Entry 4QVL (X-ray diffraction, 2.80 A resolution); this record covers chains A and B of the 28 polymer chains in the assembly.

Chain A:
Molecule: Proteasome subunit alpha type-2
From: Saccharomyces cerevisiae
Notes: EC 3.4.25.1
UniProtKB: P23639 (PSA2_YEAST); residues 1-250 here = UniProt positions 1-250
Sequence (250 residues; numbered 1 to 250; the number before each row is that of its first residue):
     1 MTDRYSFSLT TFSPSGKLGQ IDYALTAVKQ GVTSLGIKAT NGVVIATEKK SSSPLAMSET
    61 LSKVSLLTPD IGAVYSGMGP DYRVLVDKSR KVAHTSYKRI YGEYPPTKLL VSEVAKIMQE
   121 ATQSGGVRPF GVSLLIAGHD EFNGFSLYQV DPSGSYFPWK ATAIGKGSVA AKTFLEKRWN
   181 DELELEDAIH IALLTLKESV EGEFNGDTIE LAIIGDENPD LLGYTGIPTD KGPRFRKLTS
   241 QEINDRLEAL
Swiss-Prot annotation at these positions:
  - cross-link: Lys-108 (Glycyl lysine isopeptide (Lys-Gly) (interchain with G-Cter in ubiquitin))

Chain B:
Molecule: Proteasome subunit alpha type-3
From: Saccharomyces cerevisiae
Notes: EC 3.4.25.1
UniProtKB: P23638 (PSA3_YEAST); residues 0-257 here correspond to UniProt positions 1-258 (UniProt number = residue number + 1)
Sequence (258 residues; numbered 0 to 257; the number before each row is that of its first residue; numbering starts at 0):
     0 MGSRRYDSRT TIFSPEGRLY QVEYALESIS HAGTAIGIMA SDGIVLAAER KVTSTLLEQD
    60 TSTEKLYKLN DKIAVAVAGL TADAEILINT ARIHAQNYLK TYNEDIPVEI LVRRLSDIKQ
   120 GYTQHGGLRP FGVSFIYAGY DDRYGYQLYT SNPSGNYTGW KAISVGANTS AAQTLLQMDY
   180 KDDMKVDDAI ELALKTLSKT TDSSALTYDR LEFATIRKGA NDGEVYQKIF KPQEIKDILV
   240 KTGITKKDED EEADEDMK
Unresolved in the structure: 0, 245-257
Swiss-Prot annotation at these positions:
  - cross-link (Glycyl lysine isopeptide (Lys-Gly)): Lys-99 (interchain with G-Cter in ubiquitin), Lys-198 (interchain with G-Cter in ubiquitin), Lys-230 (interchain with G-Cter in ubiquitin)

How chain A and chain B interact:
Contacting residue pairs (64; chain A residue first):
  Arg-4(A) / Ser-2(B)  hydrogen bond (backbone-side chain)
  Tyr-5(A) / Ser-2(B)
  Tyr-5(A) / Tyr-5(B)
  Ser-6(A) / Gly-125(B)
  Ser-6(A) / Leu-127(B)
  Phe-7(A) / Ser-2(B)
  Phe-7(A) / Tyr-5(B)
  Phe-7(A) / Asp-6(B)
  Phe-7(A) / Gly-126(B)
  Ser-8(A) / Gly-126(B)  hydrogen bond (backbone-backbone)
  Ser-8(A) / Leu-127(B)
  Ser-8(A) / Arg-128(B)  hydrogen bond (side chain-backbone)
  Thr-10(A) / Arg-128(B)
  Thr-11(A) / Ser-7(B)
  Thr-11(A) / Thr-9(B)
  Thr-11(A) / Gln-20(B)
  Phe-12(A) / Gln-20(B)
  Phe-12(A) / Tyr-23(B)
  Phe-12(A) / Ala-24(B)  hydrophobic
  Phe-12(A) / Leu-79(B)  hydrophobic
  Phe-12(A) / Arg-128(B)
  Phe-12(A) / Pro-129(B)
  Phe-12(A) / Gly-131(B)
  Ser-13(A) / Tyr-23(B)
  Pro-14(A) / Tyr-23(B)  hydrophobic
  Pro-14(A) / Glu-26(B)
  Ser-15(A) / Glu-26(B)
  Ser-15(A) / His-30(B)
  Gly-16(A) / Tyr-23(B)
  Gly-16(A) / Ser-27(B)  hydrogen bond (backbone-side chain)
  Leu-18(A) / Arg-128(B)
  Lys-38(A) / Glu-57(B)  salt bridge
  Ser-112(A) / Glu-84(B)
  Lys-116(A) / Ile-85(B)
  Gln-119(A) / Ala-81(B)
  Gln-119(A) / Asp-82(B)  hydrogen bond
  Gln-119(A) / Ile-85(B)
  Gln-119(A) / Arg-128(B)
  Thr-122(A) / Arg-128(B)  hydrogen bond (backbone-side chain)
  Gln-123(A) / Tyr-121(B)
  Gln-123(A) / Leu-127(B)
  Gln-123(A) / Arg-128(B)  hydrogen bond (side chain-backbone)
  Gln-123(A) / Phe-130(B)
  Gly-125(A) / Leu-127(B)
  Ser-153(A) / Ala-81(B)
  Gly-154(A) / Ala-81(B)
  Ser-155(A) / Ala-81(B)
  Tyr-156(A) / Glu-84(B)  hydrogen bond
  Phe-157(A) / Leu-56(B)  hydrophobic
  Pro-158(A) / Leu-56(B)
  Pro-158(A) / Glu-57(B)  hydrogen bond (backbone-backbone)
  Pro-158(A) / Thr-60(B)
  Pro-158(A) / Ser-61(B)
  Trp-159(A) / Ser-53(B)
  Trp-159(A) / Leu-55(B)
  Trp-159(A) / Leu-56(B)
  Lys-160(A) / Thr-54(B)  hydrogen bond (side chain-backbone)
  Lys-160(A) / Leu-55(B)  hydrogen bond (backbone-backbone)
  Lys-160(A) / Leu-56(B)
  Lys-160(A) / Glu-57(B)
  Ala-161(A) / Leu-55(B)
  Leu-175(A) / Leu-55(B)  hydrophobic
  Glu-176(A) / Thr-54(B)
  Glu-176(A) / Leu-55(B)
Also at the interface, not in a pair above, chain A (35 interface residues in all): Ser-124, Tyr-148, Lys-172, Trp-179
Also at the interface, not in a pair above, chain B (32 interface residues in all): Thr-80

Summary:
Chain A and chain B form an interface of 35 and 32 residues respectively, with 11 hydrogen bonds and 1 salt
bridge. Polar contacts include Lys-38(A)/Glu-57(B), Arg-4(A)/Ser-2(B) and Ser-8(A)/Arg-128(B).
Chain A is Proteasome subunit alpha type-2 and chain B is Proteasome subunit alpha type-3, both from
Saccharomyces cerevisiae; the structure, yCP in complex with bortezomib, was determined by X-ray diffraction
(same publication as 4QUX, 4QUY, 4QV0, 4QV1, 4QV3, 4QV4 and 42 further entries).
